PDB entry 8OYH | X-ray diffraction, 1.80 A resolution | chains A and B

# Chain A
Protein: Furin
Source organism: Homo sapiens
Notes: EC 3.4.21.75
UniProtKB: P09958 (FURIN_HUMAN); residue numbers follow UniProt; this construct covers 108-574
Amino-acid sequence (480 residues; each row starts with the number of its first residue):
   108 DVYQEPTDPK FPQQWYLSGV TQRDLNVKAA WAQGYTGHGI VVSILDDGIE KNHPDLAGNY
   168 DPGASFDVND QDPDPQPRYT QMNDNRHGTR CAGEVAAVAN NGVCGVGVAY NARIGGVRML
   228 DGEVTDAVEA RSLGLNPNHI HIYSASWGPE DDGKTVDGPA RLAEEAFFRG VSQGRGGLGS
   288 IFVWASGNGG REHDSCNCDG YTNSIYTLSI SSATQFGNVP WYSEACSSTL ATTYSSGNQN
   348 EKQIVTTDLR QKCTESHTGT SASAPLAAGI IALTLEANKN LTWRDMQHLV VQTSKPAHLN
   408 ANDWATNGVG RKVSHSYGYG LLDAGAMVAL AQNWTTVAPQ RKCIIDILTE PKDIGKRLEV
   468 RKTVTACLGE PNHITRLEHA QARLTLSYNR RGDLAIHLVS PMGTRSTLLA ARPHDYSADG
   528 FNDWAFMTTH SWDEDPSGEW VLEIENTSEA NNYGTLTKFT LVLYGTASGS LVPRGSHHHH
Disordered / not traced: 108, 581-587
Disulfide bonds: Cys211-Cys360, Cys303-Cys333, Cys450-Cys474
Sequence notes: expression tag (575-587)
Bound ions: Ca2+ site 1: Asp115, Asp162, Val205, Asn208, Val210, Gly212; Ca2+ site 2: Asp174, Asp179, Asp181; Ca2+ site 3: Asp258, Asp301, Glu331; Na+ site 1: Ser279, Gly284; Na+ site 2: Thr309, Ser311, Thr314; Na+ site 3 near Ser544 (its only coordinating residue here)
Swiss-Prot annotation at these positions:
  - motif: Arg498 to Asp500 (Cell attachment site)
  - active site (Charge relay system): Asp153, His194, Ser368
  - binding site (Ca(2+)): Asp115, Asp162, Asp174, Asp179, Asp181, Val205, Asn208, Val210, Gly212, Asp258, Asp301, Glu331
  - binding site (substrate): Asp154, Asp191, Asn192, Glu236, Ser253 to Asp258, Asp264, Ala292 to Asn295, Asp306, Tyr308, Ser368
  - glycosylation (N-linked (GlcNAc...) asparagine): Asn387, Asn440, Asn553
  - natural variant: Trp547 (W547R: In cell line LoVo)
  - mutagenesis: Asp153 (D153N: Loss of catalytic activity and propeptide first cleavage. Abnormal accumulation in the early secretory pathway)
From the paper describing this entry:
  - binding site for Guanidinomethyl-Phac-Can-Tle-Can-6-(aminomethyl)-3-amino-isoindol (chain B): Val231 (citing earlier work)

# Chain B
Protein: Guanidinomethyl-Phac-Can-Tle-Can-6-(aminomethyl)-3-amino-isoindol
Amino-acid sequence (5 residues; row label = number of the first residue in the row):
   610 XXXXX
Modified / non-standard residues: 3U0 (2-[4-(carbamimidamidomethyl)phenyl]ethanoic acid) at position 610, GGB (L-canavanine) at position 611, TBG (3-methyl-L-valine) at position 612, GGB (L-canavanine) at position 613, OZ3 (5-(aminomethyl)-3H-isoindol-2-ium-1-amine) at position 614

# Chain A / chain B interface
Contacting residue pairs - 39 pairs, chain A then chain B:
  Asp154(A) - GGB_613(B)
  Asp191(A) - GGB_613(B)
  Asn192(A) - GGB_613(B)
  His194(A) - GGB_613(B)
  His194(A) - OZ3_614(B)
  Leu227(A) - GGB_613(B)
  Val231(A) - 3U0_610(B)
  Val231(A) - GGB_611(B)
  Thr232(A) - 3U0_610(B)
  Asp233(A) - 3U0_610(B)
  Glu236(A) - 3U0_610(B)
  Glu236(A) - GGB_611(B)
  Ser253(A) - GGB_613(B)
  Ser253(A) - OZ3_614(B)  hydrogen bond (backbone-backbone)
  Trp254(A) - GGB_611(B)
  Trp254(A) - TBG_612(B)
  Trp254(A) - OZ3_614(B)
  Gly255(A) - 3U0_610(B)
  Gly255(A) - GGB_611(B)
  Gly255(A) - TBG_612(B)  hydrogen bond (backbone-backbone)
  Gly255(A) - OZ3_614(B)
  Pro256(A) - 3U0_610(B)
  Pro256(A) - GGB_611(B)
  Pro256(A) - OZ3_614(B)
  Glu257(A) - 3U0_610(B)
  Asp258(A) - OZ3_614(B)
  Asp264(A) - GGB_611(B)
  Gly265(A) - GGB_611(B)
  Ala267(A) - 3U0_610(B)
  Trp291(A) - OZ3_614(B)
  Ala292(A) - OZ3_614(B)
  Ser293(A) - OZ3_614(B)
  Gly294(A) - OZ3_614(B)
  Asn295(A) - OZ3_614(B)
  Asp306(A) - OZ3_614(B)
  Tyr308(A) - GGB_611(B)
  Thr309(A) - OZ3_614(B)
  Thr367(A) - OZ3_614(B)
  Ser368(A) - OZ3_614(B)
Also at the interface, not in a pair above, chain A (29 interface residues in all): Asp153

# In short
29 residues of chain A and 5 residues of chain B are in contact; the contacts include 2 hydrogen bonds. The
backbones hydrogen-bond at Ser253(A)-OZ3_614(B) and Gly255(A)-TBG_612(B). From the paper: a binding site for
Guanidinomethyl-Phac-Can-Tle-Can-6-(aminomethyl)-3-amino-isoindol (chain B) at Val231(A).
Here chain A is Furin (Homo sapiens) and chain B is
Guanidinomethyl-Phac-Can-Tle-Can-6-(aminomethyl)-3-amino-isoindol. Entry 8OYH (X-ray structure of furin
(PCSK3) in complex with Guanidinomethyl-Phac-Can-Tle-Can-6-(aminomethyl)-3-amino-isoindol) was determined by
X-ray diffraction (same publication as 8B4V, 8B4W and 8B4X).
